Entry 4W9M (X-ray diffraction, 2.70 A resolution); this record covers chains E and F of the 6 polymer chains in the assembly.

Chain E:
Name: Probable DNA double-strand break repair Rad50 ATPase
Source organism: Thermotoga maritima MSB8
UniProt: Q9X1X1 (RAD50_THEMA); numbering as in UniProt; present here: 1-188, 687-852
Amino-acid sequence (365 residues; each row starts with the number of its first residue; note: 487 numbers in that range are skipped by the numbering (no residue carries them; nothing is unmodelled there)):
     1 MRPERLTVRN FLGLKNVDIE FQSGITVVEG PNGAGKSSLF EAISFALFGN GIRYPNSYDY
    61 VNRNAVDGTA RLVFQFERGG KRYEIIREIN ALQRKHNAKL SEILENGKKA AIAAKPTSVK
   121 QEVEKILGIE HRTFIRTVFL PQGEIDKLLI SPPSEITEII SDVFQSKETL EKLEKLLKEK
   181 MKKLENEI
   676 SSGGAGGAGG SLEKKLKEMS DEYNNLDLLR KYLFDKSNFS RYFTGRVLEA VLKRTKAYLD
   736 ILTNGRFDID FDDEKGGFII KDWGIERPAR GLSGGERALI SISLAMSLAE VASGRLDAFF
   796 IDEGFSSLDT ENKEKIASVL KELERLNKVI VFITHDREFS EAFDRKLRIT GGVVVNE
Unresolved in the structure: 676-688, 852
Differences from the reference sequence: linker (676-686)
Swiss-Prot annotation at these positions:
  - binding site (ATP): Asn-32, Gly-33, Ala-34, Gly-35, Lys-36, Ser-37, Ser-38, Arg-53, Tyr-54, Asp-59, Val-61, Arg-63
  - binding site (Mg(2+)): Ser-37, Gln-142, Asp-797
  - mutagenesis: Arg-94 (R94E: Decreased DNA-binding), Lys-95 (K95E: Decreased DNA-binding), Lys-115 (K115E: Strongly decreased DNA-binding), Lys-175 (K175E: Decreased DNA-binding), Lys-182 (K182E: Decreased DNA-binding)
Reported in the primary citation:
  - binding site for the 15-nt DNA strand: Lys-99, Lys-108, Lys-109, Ala-111, Ala-114, Lys-115, Ser-118, Lys-182
  - binding site for the 15-nt DNA strand: Lys-178
  - catalytic residues: Glu-798 (citing earlier work)
  - mutagenesis - K115E: abolished binding to DNA
  - mutagenesis - R94E, K95E, K175E, K182E, R765E, S768R, E798Q: decreased binding to DNA
  - mutagenesis - S768R: abolished binding to another copy of this molecule

Chain F:
Name: Exonuclease, putative
Source organism: Thermotoga maritima MSB8
UniProt: Q9X1X0 (Q9X1X0_THEMA); residue numbers follow UniProt; this construct covers 347-383
Amino-acid sequence (37 residues; each row starts with the number of its first residue):
   347 DKLDYFELFK EYLKKREENH EKLLKILDEL LDEVKKS
Unresolved in the structure: 383

Interface between chain E and chain F:
Pairs across the interface - 44 pairs, chain E then chain F:
  Gln-165(E) / Tyr-351(F)
  Thr-169(E) / Leu-377(F)
  Leu-170(E) / Tyr-351(F)
  Leu-170(E) / Phe-352(F)  hydrophobic
  Lys-172(E) / Val-380(F)
  Leu-173(E) / Leu-376(F)  hydrophobic
  Leu-173(E) / Leu-377(F)  hydrophobic
  Leu-176(E) / Leu-376(F)
  Leu-176(E) / Glu-379(F)
  Leu-177(E) / Leu-376(F)  hydrophobic
  Lys-180(E) / Leu-376(F)
  Lys-180(E) / Glu-379(F)
  Asn-700(E) / Asn-365(F)
  Asn-700(E) / Lys-368(F)
  Asn-700(E) / Leu-369(F)
  Asn-700(E) / Ile-372(F)
  Leu-701(E) / Ile-372(F)  hydrophobic
  Leu-703(E) / Glu-363(F)
  Leu-703(E) / Leu-369(F)  hydrophobic
  Leu-704(E) / Leu-369(F)
  Leu-704(E) / Ile-372(F)  hydrophobic
  Leu-704(E) / Leu-373(F)
  Leu-704(E) / Leu-376(F)  hydrophobic
  Tyr-707(E) / Phe-355(F)
  Tyr-707(E) / Leu-359(F)  hydrophobic
  Tyr-707(E) / Arg-362(F)
  Tyr-707(E) / Glu-363(F)  hydrogen bond
  Leu-708(E) / Phe-355(F)  hydrophobic
  Asn-713(E) / Tyr-358(F)  hydrogen bond
  Asn-713(E) / Arg-362(F)
  Phe-714(E) / Tyr-351(F)
  Phe-714(E) / Leu-354(F)
  Phe-714(E) / Phe-355(F)  hydrophobic
  Phe-714(E) / Tyr-358(F)
  Tyr-717(E) / Tyr-358(F)  hydrophobic
  Tyr-717(E) / Lys-361(F)  hydrogen bond
  Phe-718(E) / Tyr-351(F)  hydrophobic
  Phe-718(E) / Leu-354(F)  hydrophobic
  Arg-721(E) / Leu-354(F)
  Val-722(E) / Leu-349(F)  hydrophobic
  Ala-725(E) / Leu-349(F)  hydrophobic
  Val-786(E) / Leu-349(F)  hydrophobic
  Arg-790(E) / Asp-347(F)  salt bridge
  Arg-790(E) / Leu-349(F)  hydrogen bond (side chain-backbone)
Also at the interface, not in a pair above, chain E (25 interface residues in all): Phe-164, Glu-697
Also at the interface, not in a pair above, chain F (22 interface residues in all): Lys-348, Asp-350

In short:
25 residues of chain E face 22 of chain F across their interface, with 4 hydrogen bonds and 1 salt bridge.
Polar contacts include Arg-790(E)/Asp-347(F), Tyr-707(E)/Glu-363(F) and Asn-713(E)/Tyr-358(F). From the paper:
the catalytic residue Glu-798(E); R94E, K95E and K175E of chain E, among others, reduce binding to DNA; 8
substitutions were tested in all.
Chain E is Probable DNA double-strand break repair Rad50 ATPase and chain F is Exonuclease, putative, both
from Thermotoga maritima MSB8; the structure, AMPPNP bound Rad50 in complex with dsDNA, was determined by
X-ray diffraction.
